PDB entry 2QJ5 | X-ray diffraction, 1.20 A resolution | chain A

== Chain A ==
Protein: Photoactive yellow protein
Organism: Halorhodospira halophila
Reference sequence: P16113 (PYP_HALHA); residue numbers follow UniProt; this construct covers 1-125
Sequence (125 residues; numbered 1 to 125; the number before each row is that of its first residue):
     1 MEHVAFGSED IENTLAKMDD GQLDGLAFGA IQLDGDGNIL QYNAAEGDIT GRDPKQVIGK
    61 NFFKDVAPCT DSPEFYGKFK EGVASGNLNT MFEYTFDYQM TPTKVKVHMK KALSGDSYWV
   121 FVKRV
Disordered / not traced: 1-2, 114-115
Curated features (UniProtKB/Swiss-Prot):
  - modified residue: Cys-69 (S-(4-hydroxycinnamyl)cysteine)
Glycans and other covalent adducts: 4'-hydroxycinnamic acid (HC4) linked to Cys-69
Small-molecule neighbours: 4'-hydroxycinnamic acid (HC4): Ile-31, Tyr-42, Glu-46, Thr-50, Arg-52, Phe-62, Val-66, Ala-67, Pro-68, Thr-70, Phe-96, Asp-97, Tyr-98
Reported in the primary citation:
  - binding site for 4'-hydroxycinnamic acid: Cys-69

== In short ==
4'-hydroxycinnamic acid is covalently linked to Cys-69. From the paper: a binding site for 4'-hydroxycinnamic
acid at Cys-69.
Chain A is Photoactive yellow protein (Halorhodospira halophila); the structure, PYP ultra-high resolution of
a bacterial photoreceptor, was determined by X-ray diffraction, deposited together with 2QJ7.
